Entry 8RN5 (electron microscopy, 2.88 A resolution); this record covers chains A and B of the 5 polymer chains in the assembly.

# Chain A
Name: Polymerase acidic protein
From: Influenza B virus (B/Memphis/13/2003)
Notes: EC 3.1.-.-
Reference sequence: Q5V8Z9 (Q5V8Z9_9INFB); numbering as in UniProt (aligned over 1-726)
Chain sequence (726 residues; numbered 1 to 726; the number before each row is that of its first residue):
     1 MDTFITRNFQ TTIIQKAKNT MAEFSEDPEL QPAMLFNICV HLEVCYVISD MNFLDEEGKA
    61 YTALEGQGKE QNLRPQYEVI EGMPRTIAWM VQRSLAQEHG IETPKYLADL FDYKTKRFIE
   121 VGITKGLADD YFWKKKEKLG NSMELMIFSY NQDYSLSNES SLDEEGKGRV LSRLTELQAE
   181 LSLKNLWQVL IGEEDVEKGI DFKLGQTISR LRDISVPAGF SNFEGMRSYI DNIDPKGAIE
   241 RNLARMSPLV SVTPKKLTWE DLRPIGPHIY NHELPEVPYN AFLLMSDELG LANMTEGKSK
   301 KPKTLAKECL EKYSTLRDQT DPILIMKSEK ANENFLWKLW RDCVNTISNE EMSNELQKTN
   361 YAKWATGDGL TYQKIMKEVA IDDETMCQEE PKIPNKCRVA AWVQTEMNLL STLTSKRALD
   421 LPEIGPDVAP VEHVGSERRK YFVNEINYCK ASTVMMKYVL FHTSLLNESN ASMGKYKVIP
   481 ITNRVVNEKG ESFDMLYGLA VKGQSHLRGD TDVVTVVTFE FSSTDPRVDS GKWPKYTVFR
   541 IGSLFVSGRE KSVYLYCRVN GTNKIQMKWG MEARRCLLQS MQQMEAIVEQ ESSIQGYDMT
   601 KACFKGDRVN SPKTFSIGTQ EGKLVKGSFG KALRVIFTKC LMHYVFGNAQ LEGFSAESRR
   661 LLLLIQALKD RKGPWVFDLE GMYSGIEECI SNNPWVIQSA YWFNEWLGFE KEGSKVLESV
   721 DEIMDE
Not modelled in the structure: 63-73, 717-726
Reported in the primary citation:
  - mutagenesis - K631A/R634A: decreased catalytic activity

# Chain B
Name: RNA-directed RNA polymerase catalytic subunit
From: Influenza B virus (B/Memphis/13/2003)
Notes: EC 2.7.7.48
Reference sequence: Q5V8Y6 (Q5V8Y6_9INFB); residue numbers follow UniProt; this construct covers 1-752
Chain sequence (752 residues; row label = number of the first residue in the row):
     1 MNINPYFLFI DVPIQAAIST TFPYTGVPPY SHGTGTGYTI DTVIRTHEYS NKGKQYISDV
    61 TGCTMVDPTN GPLPEDNEPS AYAQLDCVLE ALDRMDEEHP GLFQAASQNA METLMVTTVD
   121 KLTQGRQTFD WTVCRNQPAA TALNTTITSF RLNDLNGADK GGLIPFCQDI IDSLDRPEMT
   181 FFSVKNIKKK LPAKNRKGFL IKRIPMKVKD KITKVEYIKR ALSLNTMTKD AERGKLKRRA
   241 IATAGIQIRG FVLVVENLAK NICENLEQSG LPVGGNEKKA KLSNAVAKML SNCPPGGISM
   301 TVTGDNTKWN ECLNPRIFLA MTERITRDSP IWFRDFCSIA PVLFSNKIAR LGKGFMITSK
   361 TKRLKAQIPC PDLFSIPLER YNEETRAKLK KLKPFFNEEG TASLSPGMMM GMFNMLSTVL
   421 GVAALGIKNI GNKEYLWDGL QSSDDFALFV NAKDEETCME GINDFYRTCK LLGINMSKKK
   481 SYCNETGMFE FTSMFYRDGF VSNFAMELPS FGVAGVNESA DMAIGMTIIK NNMINNGMGP
   541 ATAQTAIQLF IADYRYTYKC HRGDSKVEGK RMKIIKELWE NTKGRDGLLV ADGGPNIYNL
   601 RNLHIPEIVL KYNLMDPEYK GRLLHPQNPF VGHLSIEGIK EADITPAHGP VKKMDYDAVS
   661 GTHSWRTKRN RSILNTDQRN MILEEQCYAK CCNLFEACFN SASYRKPVGQ HSMLEAMAHR
   721 LRMDARLDYE SGRMSKDDFE KAMAHLGEIG YI
Not modelled in the structure: 32-33, 190-200, 642-654, 671-683
Ion coordination: Mg2+: G304, D445, E490

# How chain A and chain B interact
Pairs across the interface - 354 pairs, chain A then chain B:
  N151(A) with Q710(B)
  Q178(A) with Q710(B), hydrogen bond
  A179(A) with V708(B)
  S182(A) with K706(B); V708(B)
  L183(A) with R705(B); V708(B)
  N185(A) with T118(B)
  W187(A) with Q710(B), hydrogen bond
  Q188(A) with K160(B); G161(B)
  V189(A) with M115(B)
  I200(A) with M115(B), hydrophobic; I164(B), hydrophobic; W332(B)
  F202(A) with Q168(B); I171(B), hydrophobic; F336(B), hydrophobic; I339(B), hydrophobic
  K203(A) with Q168(B), hydrogen bond (backbone-side chain)
  L204(A) with D335(B); I339(B), hydrophobic
  G205(A) with I171(B); D175(B)
  Q206(A) with D175(B), hydrogen bond (backbone-side chain)
  T207(A) with L174(B), hydrogen bond (side chain-backbone); D175(B), hydrogen bond (backbone-side chain); K214(B)
  I208(A) with I171(B), hydrophobic; L174(B), hydrophobic; L343(B), hydrophobic
  R210(A) with D59(B), salt bridge; V60(B)
  L211(A) with V60(B), hydrophobic; V342(B); N346(B)
  R212(A) with D335(B), salt bridge; S338(B); V342(B)
  I214(A) with Y56(B), hydrogen bond (backbone-side chain); S58(B); R316(B); N346(B)
  S215(A) with R316(B); L319(B); V342(B); S345(B); N346(B)
  V216(A) with D67(B); R316(B), hydrogen bond (backbone-side chain)
  P217(A) with D67(B); T69(B); N70(B)
  A218(A) with D67(B); T69(B); N70(B)
  F220(A) with L85(B), hydrophobic
  F223(A) with L319(B), hydrophobic; E323(B)
  M226(A) with R316(B); L319(B), hydrophobic; A320(B), hydrophobic
  R227(A) with E323(B), salt bridge; I331(B); R334(B); D335(B), salt bridge
  Y229(A) with L89(B), hydrophobic
  I230(A) with A320(B), hydrophobic; E323(B); R324(B); R327(B), hydrogen bond (backbone-side chain)
  D231(A) with R327(B), hydrogen bond (backbone-side chain); R334(B), salt bridge
  P235(A) with D86(B); L89(B); E90(B); D93(B)
  K236(A) with E90(B)
  G237(A) with E90(B), hydrogen bond (backbone-side chain)
  A238(A) with D86(B); C87(B); E90(B)
  I239(A) with C87(B), hydrophobic; E90(B); I427(B), hydrophobic; I430(B), hydrophobic; T468(B); L471(B)
  E240(A) with I430(B); G431(B), hydrogen bond (side chain-backbone)
  R241(A) with D86(B), salt bridge
  N242(A) with L73(B); D86(B), hydrogen bond; C87(B), hydrogen bond; L471(B)
  L243(A) with I430(B), hydrophobic; R467(B), hydrogen bond (backbone-side chain); T468(B); L471(B), hydrophobic
  R245(A) with L73(B)
  M246(A) with R467(B), hydrogen bond (backbone-side chain); L471(B), hydrophobic
  S247(A) with E75(B); R467(B), hydrogen bond (backbone-side chain)
  P248(A) with R467(B)
  L249(A) with E75(B); N77(B), hydrogen bond (backbone-side chain)
  V250(A) with P74(B); D76(B); N77(B); Y466(B), hydrophobic; R467(B), hydrogen bond (backbone-side chain)
  S251(A) with N77(B), hydrogen bond (backbone-side chain); N463(B); Y466(B); K478(B)
  V252(A) with N463(B), hydrogen bond (backbone-side chain); Y466(B), hydrophobic; M476(B), hydrophobic; K478(B)
  T253(A) with K478(B)
  P254(A) with M459(B), hydrophobic
  K256(A) with E455(B), salt bridge
  E296(A) with K566(B)
  G297(A) with K566(B)
  K298(A) with E568(B), salt bridge
  S299(A) with V567(B); E568(B)
  L370(A) with R363(B), hydrogen bond (backbone-side chain)
  Y372(A) with T358(B); K360(B); R363(B); L364(B); K365(B)
  Q373(A) with R363(B), hydrogen bond (backbone-backbone); L364(B); K365(B), hydrogen bond (backbone-backbone)
  K374(A) with K365(B); Q367(B)
  I375(A) with L364(B), hydrophobic; K365(B), hydrogen bond (backbone-backbone); A366(B)
  K377(A) with Q367(B); P369(B); D372(B)
  A380(A) with I357(B), hydrophobic; A366(B), hydrophobic; R380(B), hydrogen bond (backbone-side chain)
  I381(A) with I368(B), hydrophobic; S375(B); I376(B), hydrophobic; R380(B), hydrogen bond (backbone-side chain)
  D383(A) with K362(B), salt bridge; R380(B), hydrogen bond (backbone-side chain)
  E384(A) with R380(B)
  T385(A) with S359(B); K362(B)
  M386(A) with I357(B); S359(B); L364(B); K365(B); A366(B), hydrophobic; R380(B), hydrogen bond (backbone-side chain)
  C387(A) with I357(B); T358(B), hydrogen bond (backbone-backbone); R380(B)
  Q388(A) with F355(B); M356(B); I357(B); R380(B), hydrogen bond (backbone-backbone); Y381(B); N382(B), hydrogen bond; T385(B), hydrogen bond
  E389(A) with T358(B), hydrogen bond; K360(B), salt bridge; N382(B), hydrogen bond (backbone-side chain)
  E390(A) with N382(B); E383(B), hydrogen bond (side chain-backbone)
  P391(A) with N382(B); E384(B)
  Q404(A) with N2(B); I3(B), hydrogen bond (side chain-backbone)
  M407(A) with I3(B), hydrophobic
  N408(A) with M1(B), hydrogen bond (side chain-backbone); N2(B), hydrogen bond; I3(B), hydrogen bond (side chain-backbone)
  S411(A) with I3(B)
  L421(A) with Q548(B); L549(B), hydrophobic
  P422(A) with Q548(B); I551(B), hydrophobic; A552(B)
  E423(A) with R555(B), salt bridge; R562(B), salt bridge; N596(B), hydrogen bond (backbone-side chain)
  I424(A) with Q544(B); I547(B), hydrophobic; Q548(B); N596(B); Y598(B); N599(B)
  G425(A) with N596(B); I597(B); Y598(B), hydrogen bond (backbone-backbone); N599(B)
  P426(A) with N599(B), hydrogen bond (backbone-side chain); R601(B), hydrogen bond (backbone-side chain)
  D427(A) with N599(B)
  V428(A) with R601(B)
  V431(A) with P540(B)
  E432(A) with Q544(B), hydrogen bond (backbone-side chain); N599(B), hydrogen bond; L600(B); R601(B), salt bridge
  G435(A) with A541(B)
  S436(A) with Q544(B), hydrogen bond
  R438(A) with P540(B); A541(B)
  R439(A) with A541(B); Q544(B), hydrogen bond; T545(B); Q548(B), hydrogen bond
  N467(A) with Y556(B), hydrogen bond
  T511(A) with S31(B), hydrogen bond (side chain-backbone)
  I565(A) with Y30(B)
  W569(A) with G26(B); V27(B), hydrophobic; P28(B)
  E572(A) with T25(B); S510(B)
  R574(A) with L549(B)
  R575(A) with Y24(B); L508(B), hydrogen bond (side chain-backbone)
  C576(A) with T25(B), hydrogen bond
  L578(A) with F511(B), hydrophobic; T542(B); T545(B); A546(B); L549(B), hydrophobic
  Q579(A) with S19(B), hydrogen bond (side chain-backbone); F22(B), hydrogen bond (side chain-backbone); T25(B)
  M581(A) with T542(B); T545(B)
  Q582(A) with L508(B); T542(B)
  Q583(A) with A16(B); A17(B); S19(B), hydrogen bond
  E585(A) with G539(B); P540(B); A541(B), hydrogen bond (side chain-backbone); T542(B), hydrogen bond
  Q590(A) with F500(B)
  F615(A) with L8(B), hydrophobic; D11(B); V12(B), hydrophobic
  S616(A) with F7(B); L8(B); D11(B), hydrogen bond (backbone-side chain)
  I617(A) with M1(B), hydrophobic; I3(B); N4(B), hydrogen bond (backbone-backbone)
  G618(A) with M1(B); N2(B); N4(B); F7(B)
  T619(A) with M1(B); N2(B), hydrogen bond (backbone-backbone)
  Q620(A) with M1(B)
  V625(A) with M1(B), hydrophobic
  K631(A) with I3(B)
  A632(A) with L8(B), hydrophobic
  V635(A) with I3(B), hydrophobic
  I636(A) with L8(B), hydrophobic; T20(B)
  K639(A) with P5(B); L8(B); T20(B)
  C640(A) with T25(B)
  H643(A) with T21(B); P23(B)
  Y644(A) with T25(B); G26(B)
  G647(A) with V27(B)
  A649(A) with L236(B); R238(B)
  Q650(A) with L236(B)
  E652(A) with P23(B); R233(B); G234(B)
  F654(A) with Y6(B)
  S655(A) with T21(B); P23(B)
  A656(A) with G234(B)
  E657(A) with K480(B)
  R659(A) with I18(B); F22(B); F495(B)
  R660(A) with K480(B)
  L662(A) with Y6(B), hydrophobic; F9(B), hydrophobic; I14(B); T21(B)
  L663(A) with I14(B), hydrophobic; Q15(B); Y482(B); F495(B), hydrophobic
  L664(A) with Y482(B), hydrophobic
  Q666(A) with P13(B); I14(B), hydrogen bond (side chain-backbone); Q15(B); M488(B); R497(B)
  A667(A) with M488(B), hydrophobic
  K669(A) with F9(B), hydrogen bond (side chain-backbone)
  D670(A) with M488(B); R497(B), salt bridge
  K672(A) with N484(B); E485(B), hydrogen bond (backbone-backbone); T486(B), hydrogen bond (side chain-backbone); M488(B)
  G673(A) with M300(B); E455(B)
  P674(A) with C483(B)
  W675(A) with E455(B), hydrogen bond; M459(B), hydrophobic; Y482(B); C483(B), hydrogen bond (backbone-backbone)
  F677(A) with I462(B), hydrophobic; M476(B), hydrophobic; K478(B); S481(B)
  D678(A) with K478(B); K479(B), hydrogen bond (side chain-backbone)
  G681(A) with K479(B)
  M682(A) with K479(B)
  S684(A) with K479(B)
  E688(A) with L236(B)
  C689(A) with L236(B), hydrophobic
  S699(A) with Y6(B)
  W702(A) with I3(B), hydrogen bond (side chain-backbone); N4(B), hydrogen bond (backbone-side chain); P5(B); Y6(B), hydrophobic
  F703(A) with Y6(B), hydrophobic
  E705(A) with N4(B), hydrogen bond; F7(B)
  W706(A) with Y6(B); F7(B), hydrophobic; F9(B), hydrophobic; I10(B)
  F709(A) with F7(B), hydrophobic
  E710(A) with I10(B)
Interface residues without a listed pair, chain A (170 interface residues in all): L186, D201, I233, V434, Q566, A573, E589, T614, L624, K626, L651, G653, S658, R671
Interface residues without a listed pair, chain B (181 interface residues in all): P29, M65, Q84, V116, G162, C167, I218, L222, F251, V302, D305, R386, N429, K470, G487, E490, D498, F504, E507, P509, P595, G709

# Summary
Chain A and chain B form an interface of 170 and 181 residues respectively; the contacts include 71 hydrogen
bonds and 14 salt bridges. Among the polar pairs are R210(A)-D59(B), R212(A)-D335(B) and R227(A)-E323(B). The
Mg2+ site is built by G304(B), D445(B) and E490(B). The paper reports that K631A/R634A of chain A reduce
catalytic activity.
Chain A is Polymerase acidic protein and chain B is RNA-directed RNA polymerase catalytic subunit, both from
Influenza B virus (B/Memphis/13/2003); the structure, Pseudo-symmetrical influenza B polymerase apo-dimer,
ENDO(R) moiety (from "Influenza B polymerase pseudo-symmetrical dimer" | Local refinement), was determined by
electron microscopy (same publication as 8RN1, 8RN2, 8RN3, 8RN4, 8RN6, 8RN7 and 5 further entries).
